PDB entry 6DPP | X-ray diffraction, 1.45 A resolution | chains A and C of the 4 polymer chains in the assembly

== Chain A ==
Protein: Ribonuclease H
Source organism: Bacillus halodurans (strain ATCC BAA-125 / DSM 18197 / FERM 7344 / JCM 9153 / C-125)
Notes: EC 3.1.26.4; fragment: Catalytic Domain
UniProt: Q9KEI9 (RNH1_BACHD); residue numbers follow UniProt; this construct covers 61-196
Chain sequence (136 residues; row label = number of the first residue in the row):
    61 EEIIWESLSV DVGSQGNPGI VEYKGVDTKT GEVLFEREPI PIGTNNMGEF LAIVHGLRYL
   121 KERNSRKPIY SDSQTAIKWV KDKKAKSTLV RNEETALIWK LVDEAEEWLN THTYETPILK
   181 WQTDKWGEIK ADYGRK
Swiss-Prot annotation at these positions:
  - binding site (Mg(2+)): Asp71, Glu109, Asp132, Asp192
  - mutagenesis: Glu109 (E109Q: Loss of activity), Asp132 (D132N: Loss of activity), Glu188 (E188A: Strongly reduces activity; E188Q: No effect), Asp192 (D192N: Strongly reduced activity with manganese. Loss of activity with magnesium)
Metal / ion sites: Mg2+ site 1: Asp71, Asp192 (shared with 1 residue of chain b); Mg2+ site 2: Asp71, Glu109, Asp132 (shared with 1 residue of chain B; 1 residue of chain b); rubidium ion site 1 near Asn124 (its only coordinating residue here); rubidium ion site 2: Asp192, Arg195 (shared with 1 residue of chain b); rubidium ion site 3: Asp192 (shared with 1 residue of chain b)
From the paper describing this entry:
  - Mg2+ coordination: Asp71, Glu109, Asp132, Asp192
  - binding site for the 2-nt RNA strand: Lys196
  - conformationally variable residues (order/disorder transition): Lys196
  - contacts within the chain: Glu188-Lys196 (salt bridge)
  - catalytic residues: Glu188 (citing earlier work)
  - catalytic residues: Lys196 (proposed by the authors, not directly observed)

== Chain C ==
Molecule: 6-nt DNA strand
Sequence (6 nucleotides; each row starts with the number of its first residue):
     1 CGATGT
Metal / ion sites: rubidium ion near DG5 (its only coordinating residue here)

== How chain A and chain C interact ==
Contacting residue pairs (19):
  Asn77(A) - DA3(C)  hydrogen bond to the base
  Asn77(A) - DT4(C)  hydrogen bond to the sugar
  Pro78(A) - DA3(C)  phosphate contact
  Pro78(A) - DT4(C)  phosphate contact
  Thr104(A) - DT4(C)  phosphate contact
  Thr104(A) - DG5(C)  hydrogen bond to the phosphate
  Asn105(A) - DT4(C)  hydrogen bond to the base
  Asn106(A) - DT4(C)  hydrogen bond to the base
  Asn106(A) - DG5(C)  hydrogen bond to the phosphate
  Met107(A) - DG5(C)  phosphate contact
  Gln134(A) - DG5(C)  base contact
  Thr135(A) - DG5(C)  sugar contact
  Lys138(A) - DT6(C)  phosphate contact
  Trp139(A) - DG5(C)  phosphate contact
  Trp139(A) - DT6(C)  hydrogen bond to the phosphate
  Lys146(A) - DT6(C)  phosphate contact
  Ser147(A) - DG5(C)  hydrogen bond to the phosphate
  Thr148(A) - DG5(C)  hydrogen bond to the phosphate
  Leu149(A) - DG5(C)  phosphate contact
Interface residues without a listed pair, chain C (5 interface residues in all): DG2

== Overview ==
Chain A and chain C form an interface of 14 and 5 residues respectively; the contacts include 9 hydrogen
bonds. Among the polar pairs are Asn77(A)-DA3(C), Asn105(A)-DT4(C) and Asn106(A)-DT4(C). From the paper:
catalytic residues Glu188(A) and Lys196(A); a binding site for the 2-nt RNA strand at Lys196(A).
Here chain A is Ribonuclease H (Bacillus halodurans (strain ATCC BAA-125 / DSM 18197 / FERM 7344 / JCM 9153 /
C-125)) and chain C is a 6-nt DNA strand. Entry 6DPP (Crystal Structure of Bacillus Halodurans Ribonuclease H1
in Complex with an RNA/DNA Hybrid: Reaction in 5 ...) was determined by X-ray diffraction together with 6DMN,
6DMV, 6DO8, 6DO9, 6DOA, 6DOB and 46 further entries from the same study.
